PDB entry 4KHW | X-ray diffraction, 2.37 A resolution | chains A and P of the 3 polymer chains in the assembly

[Chain A]
Molecule: DNA polymerase
From: Enterobacteria phage RB69
Notes: EC 2.7.7.7
UniProt: Q38087 (DPOL_BPR69); residue numbers follow UniProt; this construct covers 1-903
Chain sequence (903 residues; each row starts with the number of its first residue):
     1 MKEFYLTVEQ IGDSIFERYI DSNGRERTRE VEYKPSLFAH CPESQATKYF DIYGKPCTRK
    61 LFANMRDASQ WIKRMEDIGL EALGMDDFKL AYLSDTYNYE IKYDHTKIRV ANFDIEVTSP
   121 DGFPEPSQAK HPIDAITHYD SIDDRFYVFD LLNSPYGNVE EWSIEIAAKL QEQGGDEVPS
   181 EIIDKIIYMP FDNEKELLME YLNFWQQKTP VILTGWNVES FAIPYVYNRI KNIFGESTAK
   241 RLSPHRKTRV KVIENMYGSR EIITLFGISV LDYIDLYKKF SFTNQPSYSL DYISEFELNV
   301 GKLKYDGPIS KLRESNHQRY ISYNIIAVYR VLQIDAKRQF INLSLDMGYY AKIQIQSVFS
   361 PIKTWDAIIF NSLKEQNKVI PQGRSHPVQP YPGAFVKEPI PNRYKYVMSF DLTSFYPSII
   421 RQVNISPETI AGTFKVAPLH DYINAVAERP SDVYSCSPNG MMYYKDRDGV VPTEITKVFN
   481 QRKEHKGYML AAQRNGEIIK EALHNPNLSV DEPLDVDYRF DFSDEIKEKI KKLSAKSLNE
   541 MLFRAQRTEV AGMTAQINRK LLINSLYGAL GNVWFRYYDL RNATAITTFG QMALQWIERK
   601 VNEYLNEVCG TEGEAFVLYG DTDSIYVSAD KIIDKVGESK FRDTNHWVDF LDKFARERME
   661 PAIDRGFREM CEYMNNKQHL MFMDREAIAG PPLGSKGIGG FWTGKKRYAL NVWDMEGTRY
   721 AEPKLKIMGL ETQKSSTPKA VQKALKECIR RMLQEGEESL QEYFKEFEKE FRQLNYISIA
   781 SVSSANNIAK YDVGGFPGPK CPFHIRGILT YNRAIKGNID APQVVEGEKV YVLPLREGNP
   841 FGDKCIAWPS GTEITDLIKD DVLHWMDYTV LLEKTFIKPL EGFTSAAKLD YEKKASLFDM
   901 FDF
Unresolved in the structure: 255-258, 903
Construct notes: engineered mutation Ala222 (Asp in Q38087), Ala327 (Asp in Q38087), Phe415 (Leu in Q38087)
UniProt features mapped onto this chain:
  - region: Thr248 to Thr264 (Beta hairpin), Lys705 to Tyr708 (Binding of DNA in B-conformation), Leu897 to Phe903 (Interaction with the polymerase clamp)
  - binding site (Mg(2+)): Asp114, Glu116, Asp411, Leu412, Asp623
  - binding site (substrate): Ser414, Tyr416, Arg482, Lys560
  - site: Asp621 (Optimization of metal coordination by the polymerase active site), Lys706 (Optimization of metal coordination by the polymerase active site), Asp714 (Essential for viral replication)
Ion coordination: Ca2+ site 1 near Glu116 (its only coordinating residue here); Ca2+ site 2: Glu172, Glu177; Ca2+ site 3: Asp192, Glu196; Na+ site 1 near Asn232 (its only coordinating residue here); Ca2+ site 4: Asp411, Leu412, Asp623 (together with dTTP); Ca2+ site 5: Asp411, Asp623 (together with dTTP); Ca2+ site 6: Asp411, Glu686; Ca2+ site 7: Asn505, Asn507, Lys531; Ca2+ site 8: Glu660, Asp684; Na+ site 2 near Ala721 (its only coordinating residue here)
Residues lining bound ligands: dTTP (TTP): Asp411, Leu412, Thr413, Ser414, Phe415, Tyr416, Pro417, Arg482, Lys486, Lys560, Asn564, Tyr567, Thr622, Asp623
From the paper describing this entry:
  - mutagenesis - L415F (14-fold): increased catalytic activity on two consecutive ribonucleotides

[Chain P]
Molecule: 14-nt DNA strand
Sequence (14 nucleotides; numbered 102 to 115; the number before each row is that of its first residue):
   102 GCGGACTGCT TACC

[How chain A and chain P interact]
Pairs across the interface - 26 pairs, chain A then chain P:
  Asn284(A) - DT112(P)  sugar contact
  Asn284(A) - DA113(P)  hydrogen bond to the phosphate
  Asp621(A) - DC114(P)  phosphate contact
  Asp621(A) - DC115(P)  sugar contact
  Thr622(A) - DC115(P)  sugar contact
  Lys706(A) - DC114(P)  hydrogen bond to the base
  Tyr708(A) - DC115(P)  hydrogen bond to the phosphate
  Met728(A) - DC114(P)  phosphate contact
  Met728(A) - DC115(P)  phosphate contact
  Gly729(A) - DA113(P)  phosphate contact
  Gly729(A) - DC114(P)  hydrogen bond to the phosphate
  Gln733(A) - DA113(P)  phosphate contact
  Lys734(A) - DT112(P)  sugar contact
  Lys734(A) - DA113(P)  phosphate contact
  Ser735(A) - DA113(P)  hydrogen bond to the phosphate
  Ser736(A) - DT112(P)  sugar contact
  Ser783(A) - DT111(P)  sugar contact
  Ser783(A) - DT112(P)  phosphate contact
  Ser784(A) - DT111(P)  phosphate contact
  Ser784(A) - DT112(P)  hydrogen bond to the phosphate
  Asn786(A) - DT111(P)  hydrogen bond to the phosphate
  Lys790(A) - DC110(P)  salt bridge to the phosphate
  Tyr791(A) - DG109(P)  hydrogen bond to the phosphate
  Tyr791(A) - DC110(P)  hydrogen bond to the phosphate
  His804(A) - DC110(P)  phosphate contact
  His804(A) - DT111(P)  salt bridge to the phosphate
Other interface residues (no listed pair), chain A (23 interface residues in all): Tyr626, Ile727, Val782, Ala785, Pro802, Lys829

[Overview]
23 residues of chain A and 7 residues of chain P are in contact; the contacts include 9 hydrogen bonds and 2
salt bridges. Among the polar pairs are Lys706(A)-DC114(P), Asn284(A)-DA113(P) and Tyr708(A)-DC115(P). Ligands
of chain A: dTTP. The paper reports that L415F of chain A increases catalytic activity on two consecutive
ribonucleotides.
Chain A is DNA polymerase (Enterobacteria phage RB69) and chain P is a 14-nt DNA strand; the structure,
Ternary complex of RB69 mutant L415F with ribonucleotide at -2 position, was determined by X-ray diffraction
(same publication as 4KHQ, 4KHS, 4KHU, 4KHY, 4KI4 and 4KI6).
